Entry 2W5H (X-ray diffraction, 2.33 A resolution); this record covers chain A.

== Chain A ==
Molecule: Serine/threonine-protein kinase NEK2
Organism: Homo sapiens
Notes: EC 2.7.11.1; fragment: kinase domain, residues 1-271
Reference sequence: P51955 (NEK2_HUMAN); residues 1-271 here = UniProt positions 1-271
Sequence (279 residues; numbered 1 to 279; the number before each row is that of its first residue):
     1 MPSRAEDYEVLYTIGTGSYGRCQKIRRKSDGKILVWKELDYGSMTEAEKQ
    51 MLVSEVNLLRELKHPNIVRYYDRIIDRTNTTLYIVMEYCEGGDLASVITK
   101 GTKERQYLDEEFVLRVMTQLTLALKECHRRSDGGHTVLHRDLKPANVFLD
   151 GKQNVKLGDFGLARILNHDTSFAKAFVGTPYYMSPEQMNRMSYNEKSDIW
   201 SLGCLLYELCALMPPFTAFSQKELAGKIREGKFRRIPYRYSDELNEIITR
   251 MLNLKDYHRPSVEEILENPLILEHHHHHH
Disordered / not traced: 1-2, 132-138, 165-167, 190-191
Sequence notes: engineered mutation A175 (Thr in P51955)
Reported in the primary citation:
  - conformationally variable residues (order/disorder transition): N167 to G178
  - contacts within the chain: L52-L162
  - mutagenesis - A163G: decreased catalytic activity
  - mutagenesis - K37R: abolished catalytic activity
  - catalytic residues: K37 (citing earlier work)
  - mutagenesis - F172A, F176A: increased catalytic activity
  - catalytic residues: E55 (proposed by the authors, not directly observed)

== Summary ==
The paper reports catalytic residues K37 and E55; F172A and F176A increase catalytic activity; 4 substitutions
were tested in all.
Chain A is Serine/threonine-protein kinase NEK2 (Homo sapiens); the structure, Human Nek2 kinase Apo, was
determined by X-ray diffraction together with 2W5A and 2W5B from the same study.
